Entry 6UAN (electron microscopy, 3.90 A resolution); this record covers chains Z and B of the 4 polymer chains in the assembly.

# Chain Z
Name: 14-3-3 zeta
From: Spodoptera aff. frugiperda 1 BOLD-2017
UniProt: A0A068JLL8 (A0A068JLL8_SPOLT); residues 0-246 here correspond to UniProt positions 1-247 (UniProt number = residue number + 1)
Chain sequence (247 residues; each row starts with the number of its first residue; numbering starts at 0):
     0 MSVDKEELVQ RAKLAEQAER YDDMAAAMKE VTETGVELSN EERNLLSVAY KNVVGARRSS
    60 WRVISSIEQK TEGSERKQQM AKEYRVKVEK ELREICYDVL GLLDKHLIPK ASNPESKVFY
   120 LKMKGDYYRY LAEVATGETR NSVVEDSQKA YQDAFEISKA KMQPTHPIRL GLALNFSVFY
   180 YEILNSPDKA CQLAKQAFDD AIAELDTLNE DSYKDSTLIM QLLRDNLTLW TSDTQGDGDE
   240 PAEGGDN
Not modelled in the structure: 0-2, 233-246

# Chain B
Name: Serine/threonine-protein kinase B-raf
From: Homo sapiens
Notes: EC 2.7.11.1
UniProt: P15056 (BRAF_HUMAN); residue numbers follow UniProt; this construct covers 1-766
Chain sequence (768 residues; each row starts with the number of its first residue; numbers below 1 keep their minus sign (Ser-1 is residue -1)):
    -1 SGMAALSGGG GGGAEPGQAL FNGDMEPEAG AGAGAAASSA ADPAIPEEVW NIKQMIKLTQ
    59 EHIEALLDKF GGEHNPPSIY LEAYEEYTSK LDALQQREQQ LLESLGNGTD FSVSSSASMD
   119 TVTSSSSSSL SVLPSSLSVF QNPTDVARSN PKSPQKPIVR VFLPNKQRTV VPARCGVTVR
   179 DSLKKALMMR GLIPECCAVY RIQDGEKKPI GWDTDISWLT GEELHVEVLE NVPLTTHNFV
   239 RKTFFTLAFC DFCRKLLFQG FRCQTCGYKF HQRCSTEVPL MCVNYDQLDL LFVSKFFEHH
   299 PIPQEEASLA ETALTSGSSP SAPASDSIGP QILTSPSPSK SIPIPQPFRP ADEDHRNQFG
   359 QRDRSSSAPN VHINCMEPVN IDDLIRDQGF RGDGGSTTGL SATPPASLPG SLTNVKALQK
   419 SPGPQRERKS SSSSEDRNRM KTLGRRDSSD DWEIPDGQIT VGQRIGSGSF GTVYKGKWHG
   479 DVAVKMLNVT APTPQQLQAF KNEVGVLRKT RHVNILLFMG YSTKPQLAIV TQWCEGSSLY
   539 HHLHIIETKF EMIKLIDIAR QTAQGMDYLH AKSIIHRDLK SNNIFLHEDL TVKIGDFGLA
   599 TVKSRWSGSH QFEQLSGSIL WMAPEVIRMQ DKNPYSFQSD VYAFGIVLYE LMTGQLPYSN
   659 INNRDQIIFM VGRGYLSPDL SKVRSNCPKA MKRLMAECLK KKRDERPLFP QILASIELLA
   719 RSLPKIHRSA SEPSLNRAGF QTEDFSLYAC ASPKTPIQAG GYGAFPVH
Not modelled in the structure: -1 to 448, 601-621, 629-630, 657-674, 751-766
Differences from the reference sequence: expression tag (-1 to 0); engineered mutation Cys373 (Thr in P15056), Met374 (Ile in P15056)
Modified positions: Ser729 (phosphoserine; SEP)
Swiss-Prot annotation at these positions:
  - zinc finger: Thr234 to Cys280 (Phorbol-ester/DAG-type)
  - active site: Asp576 (Proton acceptor)
  - binding site (Zn(2+)): His235, Cys248, Cys251, Cys261, Cys264, His269, Cys272, Cys280
  - binding site (ATP): Ile463 to Val471, Lys483
  - site (Breakpoint for translocation to form KIAA1549-BRAF fusion protein): Asp380, Asp381, Met438, Lys439
  - modified residue: Ala2 (N-acetylalanine), Ser151 (Phosphoserine), Ser333 (Phosphoserine), Ser365 (Phosphoserine), Thr396 (Phosphothreonine), Ser399 (Phosphoserine), Thr401 (Phosphothreonine), Ser446 (Phosphoserine), Ser447 (Phosphoserine), Arg671 (Omega-N-methylarginine), Ser729 (Phosphoserine), Ser750 (Phosphoserine), Thr753 (Phosphothreonine)
  - cross-link: Lys578 (Glycyl lysine isopeptide (Lys-Gly) (interchain with G-Cter in ubiquitin))
  - natural variant: Thr241 (T241M: In NS7; T241P: In CFC1 and LPRD3; T241R: In NS7), Thr244 (T244P: In CFC1), Leu245 (L245F: In CFC1), Ala246 (A246P: In CFC1), Gln257 (Q257R: In CFC1), Gln262 (Q262K: In CFC1), Glu275 (E275K: In CFC1), Arg462 (R462I: In CRC), Ile463 (I463S: In CRC), Gly464 (G464E: In CRC; G464V: In a colorectal cancer cell line), Gly466 (G466A: In melanoma; G466E: In melanoma; G466V: In LNCR), Ser467 (S467A: In CFC1), 19 further natural variant entries in UniProt
  - mutagenesis: Met53 (M53D: Reduces interaction with KSR1 and MAP2K1 and thus phosphorylation of MAP2K1), Lys88 (K88E: Reduces interaction with KSR1 and MAP2K1 and thus phosphorylation of MAP2K1), Lys483 (K483S: Reduces kinase activity with MAP2K1), Arg509 (R509H: Loss of MAP2K1-mediated-BRAF-KSR1 dimerization), Lys578 (K578R: Blocks EGF-induced ubiquitination and ERK activation), Ile666 (I666R: No effect on MAP2K1-mediated-BRAF-KSR1 dimerization, however loss of BRAF-mediated phosphorylation of MAP2K1), Arg671 (R671K: Increased kinase activity and stability in response to EGF treatment)
Reported in the primary citation:
  - post-translational modification sites: Ser729
  - self-association interface (contacts with another copy of this molecule): Arg509

# Chain Z / chain B interface
Contacting residue pairs (23):
  Lys50(Z) - Ser729(B)
  Arg57(Z) - Ser729(B)
  Arg61(Z) - Arg726(B)
  Arg128(Z) - Ser729(B)
  Tyr129(Z) - Ser729(B)
  Gly170(Z) - Glu730(B)
  Asn174(Z) - Ser729(B)
  Asn174(Z) - Glu730(B)  hydrogen bond (side chain-backbone)
  Val177(Z) - Ser727(B)
  Val177(Z) - Ala728(B)
  Ser211(Z) - Gln739(B)
  Ser211(Z) - Thr740(B)
  Tyr212(Z) - Gln739(B)  hydrogen bond (backbone-backbone)
  Tyr212(Z) - Glu741(B)
  Lys213(Z) - Gln739(B)  hydrogen bond (backbone-backbone)
  Lys213(Z) - Thr740(B)
  Asp214(Z) - Gln739(B)
  Leu221(Z) - Pro731(B)
  Asp224(Z) - Lys723(B)
  Asp224(Z) - Ile724(B)
  Thr227(Z) - Arg719(B)
  Thr227(Z) - Pro722(B)
  Leu228(Z) - Ile724(B)
Also at the interface, not in a pair above, chain Z (21 interface residues in all): Asn43, Lys121, Glu132, Leu173, Trp229
Also at the interface, not in a pair above, chain B (14 interface residues in all): Arg735

# In short
Chain Z and chain B form an interface of 21 and 14 residues respectively; the contacts include 3 hydrogen
bonds. Polar pairs include Asn174(Z)-Glu730(B), Tyr212(Z)-Gln739(B) and Lys213(Z)-Gln739(B). The paper reports
a modification site at Ser729(B); a self-association interface involving Arg509(B).
Chain Z is 14-3-3 zeta (Spodoptera aff. frugiperda 1 BOLD-2017) and chain B is Serine/threonine-protein kinase
B-raf (Homo sapiens); the structure, B-Raf:14-3-3 complex, was determined by electron microscopy.
